Entry 1GTJ (X-ray diffraction, 1.75 A resolution); this record covers chains 1 and 3.

== Chain 1 ==
Name: Kumamolysin
Organism: Bacillus NOVOSP. MN-32
Reference sequence: Q8RR56 (Q8RR56_9BACI); residues 1-357 here correspond to UniProt positions 189-545 (UniProt number = residue number + 188)
Sequence (357 residues; each row starts with the number of its first residue):
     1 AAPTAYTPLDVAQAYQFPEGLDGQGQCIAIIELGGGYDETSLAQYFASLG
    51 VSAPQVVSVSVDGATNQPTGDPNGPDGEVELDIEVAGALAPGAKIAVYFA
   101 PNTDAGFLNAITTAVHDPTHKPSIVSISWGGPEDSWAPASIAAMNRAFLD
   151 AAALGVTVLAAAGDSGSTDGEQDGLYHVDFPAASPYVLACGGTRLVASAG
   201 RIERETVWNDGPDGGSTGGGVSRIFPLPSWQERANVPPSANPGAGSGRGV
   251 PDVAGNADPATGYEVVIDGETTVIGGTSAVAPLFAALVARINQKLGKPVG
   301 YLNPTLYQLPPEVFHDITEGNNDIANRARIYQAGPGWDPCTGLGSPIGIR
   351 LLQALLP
UniProt features mapped onto this chain:
  - active site (Charge relay system): Glu78, Asp82, Ser278
  - binding site (Ca(2+)): Asp316, Ile317, Gly334, Gly336, Asp338
Bound ions: Ca2+: Asp316, Ile317, Gly334, Gly336, Asp338

== Chain 3 ==
Name: Aldehyde inhibitor
Sequence (4 residues; numbered 1 to 4; the number before each row is that of its first residue):
     1 XIAF
Modified positions: ACE (acetyl group) at position 1; Phe4 (l-phenylalaninol; PHL)

== How chain 1 and chain 3 interact ==
Contacting residue pairs (22; chain 1 residue first):
  Glu78(1) - Ala3(3)
  Glu78(1) - Phe4(3)  hydrogen bond (side chain-backbone)
  Asn102(1) - ACE_1(3)  hydrogen bond (side chain-backbone)
  Ser128(1) - Ala3(3)
  Ser128(1) - Phe4(3)  hydrogen bond (backbone-backbone)
  Trp129(1) - ACE_1(3)
  Trp129(1) - Ile2(3)
  Trp129(1) - Ala3(3)
  Trp129(1) - Phe4(3)
  Gly130(1) - ACE_1(3)
  Gly130(1) - Ile2(3)  hydrogen bond (backbone-backbone)
  Gly130(1) - Phe4(3)
  Gly131(1) - Phe4(3)
  Ala161(1) - Phe4(3)
  Gly163(1) - Phe4(3)
  Asp164(1) - Phe4(3)
  Asp179(1) - Phe4(3)
  Gly275(1) - Phe4(3)
  Gly276(1) - Phe4(3)
  Thr277(1) - Phe4(3)  hydrogen bond (backbone-backbone)
  Ser278(1) - Ala3(3)
  Ser278(1) - Phe4(3)  covalent bond
Also at the interface, not in a pair above, chain 1 (16 interface residues in all): Leu33, Pro132

== Overview ==
Chain 1 and chain 3 form an interface of 16 and 4 residues respectively, with 1 covalent bond and 5 hydrogen
bonds. Among the polar pairs are Glu78(1)-Phe4(3), Asn102(1)-ACE_1(3) and Ser128(1)-Phe4(3). Curated
annotation (UniProt) lists 3 active-site residues and 5 Ca2+-binding residues on chain 1.
Chain 1 is Kumamolysin (Bacillus NOVOSP. MN-32) and chain 3 is Aldehyde inhibitor; the structure, Crystal
structure of the thermostable serine-carboxyl type proteinase, kumamolisin (KSCP) - complex with
Ac-Ile-Ala-Phe-cho, was determined by X-ray diffraction together with 1GT9, 1GTG and 1GTL from the same study.
